PDB entry 9GA7 | X-ray diffraction, 1.45 A resolution | chain A

# Chain A
Name: Annexin A4
Source organism: Homo sapiens
UniProtKB: P09525 (ANXA4_HUMAN); residues 1-319 here = UniProt positions 1-319
Amino-acid sequence (325 residues; numbered 1 to 325; the number before each row is that of its first residue):
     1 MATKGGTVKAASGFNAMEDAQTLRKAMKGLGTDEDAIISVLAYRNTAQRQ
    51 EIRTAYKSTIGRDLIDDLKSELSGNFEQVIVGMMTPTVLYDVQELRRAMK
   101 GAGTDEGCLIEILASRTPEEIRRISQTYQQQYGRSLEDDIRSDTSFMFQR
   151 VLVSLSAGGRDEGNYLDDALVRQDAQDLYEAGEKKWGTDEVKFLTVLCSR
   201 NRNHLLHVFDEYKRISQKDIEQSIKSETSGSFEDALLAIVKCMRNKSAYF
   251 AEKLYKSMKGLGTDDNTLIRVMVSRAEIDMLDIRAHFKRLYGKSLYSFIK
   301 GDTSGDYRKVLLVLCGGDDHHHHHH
Not modelled in the structure: 1-2, 317-325
Sequence notes: expression tag (320-325)
Curated features (UniProtKB/Swiss-Prot):
  - modified residue: Ala-2 (N-acetylalanine), Thr-7 (Phosphothreonine), Ser-12 (Phosphoserine), Lys-213 (N6-acetyllysine), Lys-293 (N6-acetyllysine), Lys-300 (N6-acetyllysine)
Ion coordination: Ca2+: Met-27, Gly-29, Gly-31, Glu-71

# In short
Met-27, Gly-29, Gly-31 and Glu-71 form the Ca2+ site.
Chain A is Annexin A4 (Homo sapiens); the structure, The crystal structure of human Annexin A4 derived from
crystal grown at 4 mM CaCl2 and ..., was determined by X-ray diffraction together with 9GA6 and 9GA8 from the
same study.
